PDB entry 9IOZ | electron microscopy, 3.90 A resolution | chains A and I of the 12 polymer chains in the assembly

[Chain A]
Molecule: Baseplate tube protein p140
From: Escherichia phage T5
UniProt: Q6QGE3 (BP140_BPT5); residues 1-298 here = UniProt positions 1-298
Amino-acid sequence (298 residues; numbered 1 to 298; the number before each row is that of its first residue):
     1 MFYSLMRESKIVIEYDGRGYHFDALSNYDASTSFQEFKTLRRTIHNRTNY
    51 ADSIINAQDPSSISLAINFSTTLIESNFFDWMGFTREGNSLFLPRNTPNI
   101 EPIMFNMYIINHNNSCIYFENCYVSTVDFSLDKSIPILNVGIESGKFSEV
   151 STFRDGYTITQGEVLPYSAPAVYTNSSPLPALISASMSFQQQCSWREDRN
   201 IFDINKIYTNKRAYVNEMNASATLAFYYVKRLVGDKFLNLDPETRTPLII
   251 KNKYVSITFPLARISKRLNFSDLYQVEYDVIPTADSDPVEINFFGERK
Unresolved in the structure: 1, 295-298

[Chain I]
Molecule: Distal tail protein pb9
From: Escherichia phage T5
UniProt: Q6QGE8 (DIT_BPT5); residues 1-204 here = UniProt positions 1-204
Amino-acid sequence (204 residues; numbered 1 to 204; the number before each row is that of its first residue):
     1 MRLPDPYTNPEYPGLGFESVNLVDNDPMIRDELPNGKVKEVKISAQYWGI
    51 NISYPELFPDEYAFLDSRLLEYKRTGDYLDVLLPQYEAFRVRGDTKSVTI
   101 PAGQKGSQIILNTNGTLTGQPKAGDLFKLSTHPKVYKITNFSSSGNVWNI
   151 SLYPDLFITTTGSEKPVFNGILFRTKLMNGDSFGSTLNNNGTYSGISLSL
   201 RESL

[Chain A / chain I interface]
Pairs across the interface - 29 pairs, chain A then chain I:
  Ile100(A) with Phe58(I), hydrophobic; Asn190(I)
  Arg196(A) with Pro13(I), hydrogen bond (side chain-backbone); Gly14(I); Glu56(I), hydrogen bond (side chain-backbone); Phe58(I); Glu61(I), salt bridge
  Asp198(A) with Pro13(I); Gly14(I)
  Asn200(A) with Gly14(I); Gly16(I), hydrogen bond (side chain-backbone); Phe17(I)
  Ile201(A) with Phe17(I), hydrogen bond (backbone-backbone); Glu18(I); Ser19(I); Val20(I), hydrophobic; Pro84(I), hydrophobic
  Phe202(A) with Pro6(I); Tyr7(I), hydrophobic; Gly16(I); Phe17(I), hydrophobic; Pro84(I), hydrophobic
  Arg212(A) with Phe58(I); Asp60(I), salt bridge; Glu61(I), salt bridge
  Ala213(A) with Phe58(I)
  Tyr214(A) with Phe58(I), hydrophobic; Asn190(I)
  Asn216(A) with Asn190(I)
Also at the interface, not in a pair above, chain A (13 interface residues in all): Glu197, Arg199, Val215
Also at the interface, not in a pair above, chain I (20 interface residues in all): Asp5, Pro55, Leu57, Gly191, Thr192

[In short]
The interface between chain A and chain I involves 13 residues on one side and 20 on the other; the contacts
include 4 hydrogen bonds and 3 salt bridges. Polar pairs include Arg196(A)-Glu61(I), Arg212(A)-Asp60(I) and
Arg212(A)-Glu61(I).
Chain A is Baseplate tube protein p140 and chain I is Distal tail protein pb9, both from Escherichia phage T5;
the structure, Structure of the bacteriophage T5 tail tip complex, was determined by electron microscopy (same
publication as 8ZVI, 9ILP and 9IMV).
